Entry 3PMB (X-ray diffraction, 2.90 A resolution); this record covers chains A and B.

[Chain A]
Protein: Thrombin light chain
From: Bos taurus
Notes: EC 3.4.21.5; fragment: Bovine Thrombin Light Chain residues 336-364
UniProt: P00735 (THRB_BOVIN); residues 1-14 here correspond to UniProt positions 339-352 (UniProt number = residue number + 338)
Chain sequence (29 residues; numbered 1 to 14 plus 15 insertion-coded residues; the number before each row is that of its first residue; a row labelled like 14A-14L holds insertion residues (14A, then the next letters in order)):
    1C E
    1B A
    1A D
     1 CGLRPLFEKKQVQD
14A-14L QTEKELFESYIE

[Chain B]
Protein: Thrombin heavy chain
From: Bos taurus
Notes: EC 3.4.21.5
UniProt: P00735 (THRB_BOVIN); the construct lacks a stretch of the UniProt sequence and is renumbered around it, so the offset changes along the chain: 16-36 = UniProt 367-387; 37-60 = UniProt 389-412; 61-70 = UniProt 422-431; 79-97 = UniProt 441-459; 7 more segments
Chain sequence (259 residues; each row starts with the number of its first residue; note: 13 numbers in that range are skipped by the numbering (no residue carries them; nothing is unmodelled there); a row labelled like 60A-60I holds insertion residues (60A, then the next letters in order)):
    16 IVEGQDAEVGLSPWQVMLFRK
   36A S
    37 PQELLCGASLISDRWVLTAAHCLL
60A-60I YPPWDKNFT
    61 VDDLLVRIGK
70A-70I HSRTRYERK
    79 VEKISMLDKIYIHPRYNWK
   97A E
    98 NLDRDIALLKLKRPIELSDYIHPVCLPDKQTA
129A-129C AKL
   130 LHAGFKGRVTGWGNRRE
146A-146I TWTTSVAEV
   151 QPSVLQVVNLPLVERPVCKASTRIRITDNMFCAG
  184A Y
   185 KP
186A-186D GEGK
   187 RGDACEGDSGGPFVMKSP
204A-204B YN
   205 NRWYQMGIVSWGE
   219 GCD
  221A R
   222 DGKYGFYTHVFRLKKWIQKVIDRLGS
Unresolved in the structure: 70A-70I, 146A-146I, 244-247
Disulfide bonds: Cys42-Cys58, Cys168-Cys182, Cys191-Cys220
Ion coordination: Na+: Arg221A, Lys224
UniProt features mapped onto this chain:
  - region: Ala183 to Val200 (High affinity receptor-binding region which is also known as the TP508 peptide)
  - active site (Charge relay system): His57, Asp102, Ser195
  - glycosylation: Asn60G (N-linked (GlcNAc...) asparagine)

[Chain A / chain B interface]
Inter-chain disulfides: Cys1(A)-Cys122(B)
Pairs across the interface (58; chain A residue first):
  Cys1(A) with Pro120(B); Val121(B); Cys122(B), disulfide; Arg206(B)
  Asp1A(A) with His119(B), hydrogen bond (backbone-side chain)
  Glu1C(A) with Ser48(B); Asp49(B); Pro120(B)
  Gly2(A) with Pro120(B), hydrogen bond (backbone-backbone); Cys122(B), hydrogen bond (backbone-side chain); Arg206(B); Trp207(B), hydrogen bond (backbone-backbone)
  Leu3(A) with His119(B), hydrogen bond (backbone-side chain); Asn205(B)
  Arg4(A) with Gly25(B); Leu26(B), hydrogen bond (side chain-backbone); Pro28(B); Trp29(B); Arg137(B); Trp207(B)
  Pro5(A) with Ser115(B); Asp116(B); His119(B)
  Leu6(A) with Val24(B); Gly25(B); Tyr117(B), hydrophobic
  Phe7(A) with Glu23(B); Val24(B); Gly25(B); Leu26(B), hydrophobic
  Glu8(A) with Lys202(B), salt bridge; Asn205(B); Trp207(B), hydrogen bond
  Asp14(A) with Glu23(B); Leu26(B); Arg137(B), salt bridge; Trp207(B)
  Gln14A(A) with Glu23(B), hydrogen bond (backbone-side chain)
  Thr14B(A) with Gln20(B); Arg137(B), hydrogen bond; Asn159(B), hydrogen bond
  Glu14C(A) with Arg137(B); Lys202(B), salt bridge
  Glu14E(A) with Lys135(B), salt bridge; Asn159(B); Tyr184A(B)
  Leu14F(A) with Lys135(B); Arg137(B); Asn159(B); Trp207(B), hydrophobic
  Phe14G(A) with Lys202(B); Pro204(B), hydrophobic
  Ser14I(A) with Gly133(B); Phe134(B); Lys135(B), hydrogen bond (side chain-backbone)
  Tyr14J(A) with Leu129C(B); Phe134(B), hydrophobic; Lys202(B), hydrogen bond (side chain-backbone)
Other interface residues (no listed pair), chain B (34 interface residues in all): Ile47, Leu114, Gly136, Met201, Ser203, Asn204B

[In short]
19 residues of chain A face 34 of chain B across their interface; the contacts include 1 disulfide bond, 12
hydrogen bonds and 4 salt bridges. Polar contacts include Glu8(A)-Lys202(B), Glu14E(A)-Lys135(B) and
Asp14(A)-Arg137(B). Curated annotation (UniProt) lists 3 active-site residues on chain B.
Chain A is Thrombin light chain and chain B is Thrombin heavy chain, both from Bos taurus; the structure, 2.9
Angstrom crystal structure of bovine thrombin in tetragonal spacegroup, was determined by X-ray diffraction,
deposited together with 3PMA.
